PDB entry 8DBR | electron microscopy, 3.20 A resolution | chains C and W of the 22 polymer chains in the assembly

== Chain C ==
Molecule: ATP synthase subunit alpha
From: Escherichia coli
Notes: EC 7.1.2.2
UniProt: A0A7U9G3U3 (A0A7U9G3U3_ECOLX); residue numbers follow UniProt; this construct covers 1-513
Chain sequence (513 residues; numbered 1 to 513; the number before each row is that of its first residue):
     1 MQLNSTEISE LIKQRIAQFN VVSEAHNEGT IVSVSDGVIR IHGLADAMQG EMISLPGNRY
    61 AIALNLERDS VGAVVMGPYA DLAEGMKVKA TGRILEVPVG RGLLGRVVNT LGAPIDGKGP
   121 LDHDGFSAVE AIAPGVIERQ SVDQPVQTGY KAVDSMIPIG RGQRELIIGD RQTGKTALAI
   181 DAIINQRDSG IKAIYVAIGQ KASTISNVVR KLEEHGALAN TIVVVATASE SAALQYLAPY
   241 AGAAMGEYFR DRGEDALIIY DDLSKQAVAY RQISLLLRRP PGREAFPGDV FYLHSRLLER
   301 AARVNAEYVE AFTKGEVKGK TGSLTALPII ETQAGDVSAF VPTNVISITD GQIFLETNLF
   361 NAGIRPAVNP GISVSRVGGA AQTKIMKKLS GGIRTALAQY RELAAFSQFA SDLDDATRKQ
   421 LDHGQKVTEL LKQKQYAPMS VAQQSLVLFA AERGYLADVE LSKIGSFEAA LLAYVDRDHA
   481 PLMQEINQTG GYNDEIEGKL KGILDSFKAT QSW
Disordered / not traced: 1, 512-513
Construct notes: conflict Ala47 (Cys in A0A7U9G3U3), Ala90 (Cys in A0A7U9G3U3), Ala193 (Cys in A0A7U9G3U3), Ala243 (Cys in A0A7U9G3U3)
Ion coordination: Mg2+: Thr176 (together with ATP)
Small-molecule neighbours: ATP (adenosine-5'-triphosphate): Tyr150, Asp170, Arg171, Gln172, Thr173, Gly174, Lys175, Thr176, Ala177, Phe360, Arg365, Pro366, Gln433, Lys434, Gln435

== Chain W ==
Molecule: ATP synthase subunit delta
From: Escherichia coli
UniProt: V0ZA15 (V0ZA15_ECOLX); residues 0-176 here correspond to UniProt positions 1-177 (UniProt number = residue number + 1)
Chain sequence (177 residues; numbered 0 to 176; the number before each row is that of its first residue; numbering starts at 0):
     0 MSEFITVARP YAKAAFDFAV EHQSVERWQD MLAFAAEVTK NEQMAELLSG ALAPETLAES
    60 FIAVAGEQLD ENGQNLIRVM AENGRLNALP DVLEQFIHLR AVSEATAEVD VISAAALSEQ
   120 QLAKISAAME KRLSRKVKLN AKIDKSVMAG VIIRAGDMVI DGSVRGRLER LADVLQS
Disordered / not traced: 0-1, 175-176
Construct notes: conflict Ala64 (Cys65 in V0ZA15), Ala140 (Cys141 in V0ZA15)

== Chain C / chain W interface ==
Residue-residue contacts (26; chain C residue first):
  Gln2(C) with Phe3(W); Arg84(W), hydrogen bond
  Leu3(C) with Arg84(W), hydrogen bond (backbone-side chain)
  Asn4(C) with Val6(W)
  Ser5(C) with Asn82(W), hydrogen bond; Arg84(W)
  Glu7(C) with Pro9(W); Tyr10(W), hydrogen bond; Asn82(W); Arg84(W), salt bridge
  Ser9(C) with Lys12(W); Ala13(W)
  Ile12(C) with Tyr10(W), hydrophobic; Ala13(W), hydrophobic
  Lys13(C) with Ala13(W); Glu20(W), salt bridge
  Arg15(C) with Asn74(W), hydrogen bond (backbone-side chain); Val78(W)
  Ile16(C) with Phe17(W), hydrophobic; Glu70(W); Asn71(W); Asn74(W), hydrogen bond (backbone-side chain); Leu75(W), hydrophobic
  Ala17(C) with Phe17(W), hydrophobic
  Phe19(C) with Asn74(W); Arg77(W)
Interface residues without a listed pair, chain C (13 interface residues in all): Gln18
Interface residues without a listed pair, chain W (19 interface residues in all): Thr5, Asp16, Trp27

== In short ==
Chain C and chain W form an interface of 13 and 19 residues respectively, with 6 hydrogen bonds and 2 salt
bridges. Polar contacts include Glu7(C)-Arg84(W), Lys13(C)-Glu20(W) and Gln2(C)-Arg84(W). Bound to chain C:
ATP.
Here chain C is ATP synthase subunit alpha and chain W is ATP synthase subunit delta, both from Escherichia
coli. Entry 8DBR (E. coli ATP synthase imaged in 10mM MgATP State2 "half-up) was determined by electron
microscopy, deposited together with 8DBP, 8DBQ, 8DBS, 8DBT, 8DBU, 8DBV and 8DBW.
